Entry 6F2D (electron microscopy, 4.20 A resolution (low resolution: residue-level contacts below are approximate; hydrogen-bond / salt-bridge calls are withheld)); this record covers chains E and F of the 10 polymer chains in the assembly.

# Chain E
Protein: Flagellar biosynthetic protein FliP
Source organism: Salmonella enterica subsp. enterica
UniProt: G5QE81 (G5QE81_SALRU); numbering as in UniProt (aligned over 1-245)
Chain sequence (245 residues; each row starts with the number of its first residue):
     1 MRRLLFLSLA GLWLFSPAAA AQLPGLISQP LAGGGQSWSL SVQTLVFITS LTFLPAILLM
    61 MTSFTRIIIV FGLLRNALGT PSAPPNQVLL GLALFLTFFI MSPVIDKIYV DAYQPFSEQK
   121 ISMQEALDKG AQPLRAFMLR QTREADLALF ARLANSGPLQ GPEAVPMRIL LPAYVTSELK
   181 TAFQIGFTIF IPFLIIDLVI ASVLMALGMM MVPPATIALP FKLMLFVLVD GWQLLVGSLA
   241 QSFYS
Not modelled in the structure: 1-42
What the authors report for this chain:
  - contacts within the chain: R66-E178

# Chain F
Protein: Flagellar biosynthetic protein FliR
Source organism: Salmonella enterica subsp. enterica serovar Typhimurium
UniProt: P54702 (FLIR_SALTY); residues 1-264 here = UniProt positions 1-264
Chain sequence (303 residues; row label = number of the first residue in the row):
     1 MIQVTSEQWL YWLHLYFWPL LRVLALISTA PILSERAIPK RVKLGLGIMI TLVIAPSLPA
    61 NDTPLFSIAA LWLAMQQILI GIALGFTMQF AFAAVRTAGE FIGLQMGLSF ATFVDPGSHL
   121 NMPVLARIMD MLAMLLFLTF NGHLWLISLL VDTFHTLPIG SNPVNSNAFM ALARAGGLIF
   181 LNGLMLALPV ITLLLTLNLA LGLLNRMAPQ LSIFVIGFPL TLTVGIMLMA ALMPLIAPFC
   241 EHLFSEIFNL LADIVSEMPI NNNPENLYFQ GQFGSWSHPQ FEKGGGSGGG SGGGSWSHPQ
   301 FEK
Not modelled in the structure: 1-4, 263-303
Construct notes: expression tag (265-303)

# How chain E and chain F interact
Contacting residue pairs (51):
  T80(E) with E100(F); L104(F)
  S82(E) with T97(F); E100(F); F101(F)
  P84(E) with R96(F)
  Q87(E) with P31(F); F86(F); Q89(F)
  V88(E) with Q89(F); F90(F)
  G91(E) with F86(F)
  L92(E) with F90(F)
  F95(E) with L172(F); A173(F)
  F98(E) with V164(F); N165(F); F169(F)
  F99(E) with N167(F); M170(F)
  S102(E) with S166(F)
  Y109(E) with W72(F); S161(F); N162(F)
  Y113(E) with A69(F); W72(F)
  L207(E) with R206(F)
  M209(E) with G202(F); N205(F)
  M211(E) with N205(F); P209(F); L211(F); S212(F); I213(F)
  V212(E) with N205(F)
  P213(E) with I213(F)
  L219(E) with F101(F); L104(F)
  P220(E) with Q105(F); I191(F); L195(F)
  L223(E) with F180(F); L184(F)
  V227(E) with F180(F); L181(F)
  W232(E) with R174(F); G176(F); G177(F)
  Q233(E) with R174(F)
  V236(E) with R174(F)
  A240(E) with M170(F)
Interface residues without a listed pair, chain E (35 interface residues in all): L78, P81, A83, L96, F116, G208, I217, M224, F226
Interface residues without a listed pair, chain F (47 interface residues in all): L65, L79, I82, A83, A93, H119, M122, N198, L199, Q210

# Overview
35 residues of chain E face 47 of chain F across their interface. From the paper: contacts within the chain
involving E178(E) and R66(E).
Chain E is Flagellar biosynthetic protein FliP (Salmonella enterica subsp. enterica) and chain F is Flagellar
biosynthetic protein FliR (Salmonella enterica subsp. enterica serovar Typhimurium); the structure, A FliPQR
complex forms the core of the Salmonella type III secretion system export apparatus, was determined by
electron microscopy.
